8UKQ - chains A and I of the 13 polymer chains in the assembly; structure by X-ray diffraction, 3.50 A resolution.

# Chain A
Protein: DNA-directed RNA polymerase II subunit RPB1
From: Saccharomyces cerevisiae S288C
Notes: EC 2.7.7.6
UniProt: P04050 (RPB1_YEAST); numbering as in UniProt (aligned over 1-1733)
Chain sequence (1733 residues; row label = number of the first residue in the row):
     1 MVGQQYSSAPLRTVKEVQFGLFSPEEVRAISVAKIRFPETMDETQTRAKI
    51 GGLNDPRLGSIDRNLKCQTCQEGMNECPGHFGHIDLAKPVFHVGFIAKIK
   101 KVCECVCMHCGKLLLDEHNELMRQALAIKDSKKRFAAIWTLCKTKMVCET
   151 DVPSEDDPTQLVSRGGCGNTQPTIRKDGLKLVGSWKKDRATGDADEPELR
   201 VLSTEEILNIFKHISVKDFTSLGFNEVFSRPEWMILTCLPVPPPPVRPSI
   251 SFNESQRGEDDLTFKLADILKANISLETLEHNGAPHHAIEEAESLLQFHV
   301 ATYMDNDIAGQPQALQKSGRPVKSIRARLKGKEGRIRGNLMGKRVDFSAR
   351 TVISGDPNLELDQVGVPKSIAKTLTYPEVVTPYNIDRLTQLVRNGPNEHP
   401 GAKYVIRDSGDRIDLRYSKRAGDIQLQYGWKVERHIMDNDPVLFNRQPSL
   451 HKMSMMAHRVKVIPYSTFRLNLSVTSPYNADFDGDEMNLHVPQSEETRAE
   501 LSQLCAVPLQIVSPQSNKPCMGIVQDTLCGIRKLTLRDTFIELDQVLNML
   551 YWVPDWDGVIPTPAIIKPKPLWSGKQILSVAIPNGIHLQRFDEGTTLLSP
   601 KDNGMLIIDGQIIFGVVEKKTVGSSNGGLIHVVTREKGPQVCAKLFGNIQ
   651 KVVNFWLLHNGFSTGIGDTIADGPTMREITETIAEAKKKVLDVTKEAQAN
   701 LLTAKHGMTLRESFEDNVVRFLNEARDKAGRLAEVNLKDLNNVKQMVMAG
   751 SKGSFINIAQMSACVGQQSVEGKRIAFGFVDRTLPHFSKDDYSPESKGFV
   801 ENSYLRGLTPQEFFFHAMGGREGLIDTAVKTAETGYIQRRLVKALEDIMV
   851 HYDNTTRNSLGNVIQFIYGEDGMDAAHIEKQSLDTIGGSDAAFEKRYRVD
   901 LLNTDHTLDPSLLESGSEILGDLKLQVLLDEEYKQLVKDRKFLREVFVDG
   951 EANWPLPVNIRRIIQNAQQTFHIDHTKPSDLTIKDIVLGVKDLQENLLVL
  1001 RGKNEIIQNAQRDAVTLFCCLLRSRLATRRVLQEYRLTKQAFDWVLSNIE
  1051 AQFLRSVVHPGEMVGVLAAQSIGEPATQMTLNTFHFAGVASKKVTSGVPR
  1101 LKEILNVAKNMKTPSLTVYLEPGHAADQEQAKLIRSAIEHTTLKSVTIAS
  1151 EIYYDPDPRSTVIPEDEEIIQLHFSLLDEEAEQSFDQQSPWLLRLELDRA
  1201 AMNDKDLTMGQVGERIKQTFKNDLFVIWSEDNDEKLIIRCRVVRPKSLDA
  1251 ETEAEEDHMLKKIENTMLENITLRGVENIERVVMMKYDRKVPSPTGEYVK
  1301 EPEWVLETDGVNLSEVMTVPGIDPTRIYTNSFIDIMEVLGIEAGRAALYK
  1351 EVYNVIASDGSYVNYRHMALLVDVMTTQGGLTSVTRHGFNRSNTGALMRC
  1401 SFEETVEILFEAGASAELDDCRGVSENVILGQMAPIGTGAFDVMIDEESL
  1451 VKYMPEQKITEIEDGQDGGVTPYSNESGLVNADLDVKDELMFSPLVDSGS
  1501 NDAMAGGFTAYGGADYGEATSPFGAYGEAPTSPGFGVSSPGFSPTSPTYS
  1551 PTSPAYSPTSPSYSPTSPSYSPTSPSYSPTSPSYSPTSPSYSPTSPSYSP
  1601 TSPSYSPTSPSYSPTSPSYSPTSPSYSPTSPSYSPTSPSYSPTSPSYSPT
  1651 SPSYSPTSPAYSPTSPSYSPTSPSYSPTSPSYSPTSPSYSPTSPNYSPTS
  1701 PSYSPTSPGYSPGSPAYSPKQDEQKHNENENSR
Disordered / not traced: 1-2, 154-160, 187-198, 250-256, 1082-1091, 1177-1187, 1244-1256, 1447-1733
Ion coordination: Zn2+ site 1: C67, C70, C77; Zn2+ site 2: C107, H109, C110, C167; Mg2+: D483, D485
Curated features (UniProtKB/Swiss-Prot):
  - region: P248 to D260 (Lid loop), N306 to K323 (Rudder loop), P810 to E822 (Bridging helix)
  - binding site (Zn(2+)): C67, C70, C77, H80, C107, C110, C148, C167
  - binding site (Mg(2+)): D481, D483, D485
  - modified residue: T1471 (Phosphothreonine)
  - cross-link (Glycyl lysine isopeptide (Lys-Gly)): K695 (interchain with G-Cter in ubiquitin), K1246 (interchain with G-Cter in ubiquitin), K1350 (interchain with G-Cter in ubiquitin)
  - natural variant: S1653 to P1659 (deletion: In strain: A364A)
  - mutagenesis: K1246 (K1246R: Impairs ubiquitination during transcription stress)

# Chain I
Protein: DNA-directed RNA polymerase II subunit RPB9
From: Saccharomyces cerevisiae S288C
UniProt: P27999 (RPB9_YEAST); numbering as in UniProt (aligned over 1-122)
Chain sequence (122 residues; numbered 1 to 122; the number before each row is that of its first residue):
     1 MTTFRFCRDCNNMLYPREDKENNRLLFECRTCSYVEEAGSPLVYRHELIT
    51 NIGETAGVVQDIGSDPTLPRSDRECPKCHSRENVFFQSQQRRKDTSMVLF
   101 FVCLSCSHIFTSDQKNKRTQFS
Disordered / not traced: 1, 120-122
Ion coordination: Zn2+ site 1: C7, C10, C29, C32; Zn2+ site 2: C75, C78, C103, C106
Curated features (UniProtKB/Swiss-Prot):
  - zinc finger: C7 to C32 (C4-type), S71 to T111 (TFIIS-type)
  - binding site (Zn(2+)): C7, C10, C29, C32, C75, C78, C103, C106
  - modified residue: S40 (Phosphoserine)

# Chain A / chain I interface
Contacting residue pairs - 59 pairs, chain A then chain I:
  A697(A) - M97(I)
  Q698(A) - M97(I)
  Q698(A) - V98(I)
  Q698(A) - L99(I)
  Q698(A) - S112(I)  hydrogen bond (backbone-side chain)
  A699(A) - D113(I)
  A699(A) - Q114(I)
  N700(A) - V98(I)
  N700(A) - D113(I)
  L701(A) - Q114(I)
  T709(A) - K93(I)
  R711(A) - Q87(I)  hydrogen bond
  R711(A) - T95(I)
  R711(A) - M97(I)
  F714(A) - M97(I)  hydrophobic
  D781(A) - R91(I)  salt bridge
  R782(A) - T67(I)
  S788(A) - T67(I)  hydrogen bond (side chain-backbone)
  S788(A) - P69(I)
  K789(A) - T67(I)  hydrogen bond
  K789(A) - P69(I)
  D790(A) - F86(I)
  D790(A) - Q87(I)
  Y792(A) - Q87(I)  hydrogen bond
  K1144(A) - L48(I)
  T1147(A) - L48(I)
  T1147(A) - I49(I)
  I1148(A) - E47(I)
  I1148(A) - L48(I)  hydrogen bond (backbone-backbone)
  I1148(A) - I49(I)  hydrogen bond (backbone-backbone)
  A1149(A) - R45(I)
  A1149(A) - H46(I)
  S1150(A) - R45(I)
  S1150(A) - H46(I)  hydrogen bond (backbone-backbone)
  E1151(A) - L42(I)
  E1151(A) - Y44(I)
  E1151(A) - R45(I)  salt bridge
  I1152(A) - L42(I)
  I1152(A) - V43(I)  hydrogen bond (backbone-backbone)
  I1152(A) - Y44(I)  hydrogen bond (backbone-backbone)
  Y1153(A) - P41(I)  hydrophobic
  Y1153(A) - L42(I)
  Y1154(A) - E18(I)  hydrogen bond
  Y1154(A) - N23(I)
  Y1154(A) - R24(I)
  Y1154(A) - L25(I)  hydrophobic
  Y1154(A) - P41(I)
  P1156(A) - N23(I)
  V1162(A) - P41(I)  hydrophobic
  P1190(A) - E18(I)
  W1191(A) - L25(I)  hydrophobic
  W1191(A) - V43(I)  hydrophobic
  D1257(A) - P16(I)
  D1257(A) - V43(I)
  K1261(A) - V43(I)
  K1261(A) - Y44(I)
  E1264(A) - Y44(I)  hydrogen bond
  E1264(A) - H46(I)
  L1268(A) - L48(I)  hydrophobic
Interface residues without a listed pair, chain A (33 interface residues in all): T694, L1143
Interface residues without a listed pair, chain I (30 interface residues in all): D65, L68, K115

# Overview
Chain A and chain I form an interface of 33 and 30 residues respectively, with 12 hydrogen bonds and 2 salt
bridges. Among the polar pairs are D781(A)-R91(I), E1151(A)-R45(I) and Q698(A)-S112(I).
Chain A is DNA-directed RNA polymerase II subunit RPB1 and chain I is DNA-directed RNA polymerase II subunit
RPB9, both from Saccharomyces cerevisiae S288C; the structure, RNA polymerase II elongation complex with
Fapy-dG lesion in apo state, was determined by X-ray diffraction (same publication as 8UKR, 8UKS, 8UKT and
8UKU).
